4TU8 - chains B and P of the 4 polymer chains in the assembly; structure by X-ray diffraction, 1.92 A resolution.

# Chain B
Protein: Splicing factor U2AF 65 kDa subunit
Source organism: Homo sapiens
Reference sequence: P26368 (U2AF2_HUMAN); residue numbers follow UniProt; this construct covers 148-237, 258-336
Sequence (174 residues; numbered 143 to 336; 20 numbers in that range are skipped by the numbering (no residue carries them; nothing is unmodelled there); the number before each row is that of its first residue):
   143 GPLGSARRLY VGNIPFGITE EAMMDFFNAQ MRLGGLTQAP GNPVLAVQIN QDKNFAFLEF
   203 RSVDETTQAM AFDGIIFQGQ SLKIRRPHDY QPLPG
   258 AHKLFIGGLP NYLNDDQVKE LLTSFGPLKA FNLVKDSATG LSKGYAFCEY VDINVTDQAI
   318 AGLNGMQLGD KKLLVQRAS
Sequence notes: expression tag (143-147)
Ligand contacts:
  - n,N-bis(3-D-gluconamidopropyl)deoxycholamide (CPQ): Tyr-269, Leu-270, Gln-274, Glu-277, Leu-278, Leu-325, Gly-326
  - 1,4-diethylene dioxide (DIO), molecule 1: Leu-145, Arg-149, Arg-203, Ser-204, Val-205, Asp-206
  - 1,4-diethylene dioxide (DIO), molecule 2: Arg-174, Pro-182, Gly-183
  - 1,4-diethylene dioxide (DIO), molecule 3: Thr-209, Met-212, Arg-228, Tyr-232
  - 1,4-diethylene dioxide (DIO), molecule 4: Asn-268, Tyr-269, Leu-270, Asn-271, Lys-292, Gly-297, Leu-298, Ser-299
  - 1,4-diethylene dioxide (DIO), molecule 5: Lys-276, Leu-285, Lys-286, Ala-287, Phe-288
UniProt features mapped onto this chain:
  - modified residue: Lys-276 (5-hydroxylysine), Ser-294 (Phosphoserine)
  - natural variant: Arg-149 (R149W: In DEVDFB)
Reported in the primary citation:
  - binding site for the 7-nt DNA strand (chain P): Arg-150, Asp-231
  - mutagenesis - D231V: increased binding to NF1 Py tract
  - mutagenesis - D231V: increased binding to NF1(U3 > A) and RP2(U4 > A) Py tracts

# Chain P
Molecule: 7-nt DNA strand
Sequence (7 nucleotides; each row starts with the number of its first residue):
     1 UUUUUAU
Modified residues: BRU (5-bromo-2'-deoxyuridine-5'-monophosphate) at position 5

# How chain B and chain P interact
Pairs across the interface (25):
  Lys-260(B) with DU4(P), hydrogen bond to the base
  Phe-262(B) with DU2(P), base contact; DU3(P), stacking on the base
  Gly-264(B) with DU2(P), base contact
  Gly-265(B) with DU1(P), base contact; DU2(P), hydrogen bond to the base
  Leu-266(B) with DU2(P), base contact
  Asn-289(B) with DU4(P), hydrogen bond to the base
  Val-291(B) with DU4(P), base contact
  Lys-292(B) with BRU_5(P), phosphate contact
  Ser-294(B) with DA6(P), hydrogen bond to the phosphate
  Lys-300(B) with DU2(P), hydrogen bond to the base; BRU_5(P), salt bridge to the phosphate
  Gly-301(B) with DU2(P), base contact
  Tyr-302(B) with DU2(P), sugar contact; DU3(P), sugar contact; DU4(P), sugar contact
  Phe-304(B) with DU3(P), sugar contact; DU4(P), stacking on the base
  Lys-328(B) with DU1(P), base contact
  Lys-329(B) with DU1(P), hydrogen bond to the base
  Leu-331(B) with DU2(P), base contact
  Gln-333(B) with DU3(P), hydrogen bond to the base
  Arg-334(B) with DU3(P), base contact
  Ala-335(B) with DU3(P), hydrogen bond to the base

# In short
The interface between chain B and chain P involves 19 residues on one side and 6 on the other, with 8 hydrogen
bonds, 1 salt bridge and 2 aromatic stacking contacts. Polar pairs include Lys-260(B)/DU4(P),
Gly-265(B)/DU2(P) and Asn-289(B)/DU4(P). The paper reports a binding site for the 7-nt DNA strand (chain P) at
Arg-150(B) and Asp-231(B); D231V of chain B increases binding to NF1 Py tract.
Chain B is Splicing factor U2AF 65 kDa subunit (Homo sapiens) and chain P is a 7-nt DNA strand; the structure,
Structure of U2AF65 variant with BRU5A6 DNA, was determined by X-ray diffraction, deposited together with 4TU7
and 4TU9.
